Entry 3E9P (X-ray diffraction, 2.10 A resolution); this record covers chain A.

Chain A:
Molecule: Pre-mRNA-splicing factor 8
Source organism: Saccharomyces cerevisiae
Notes: fragment: RNA binding domain
UniProt: P33334 (PRP8_YEAST); residue numbers follow UniProt; this construct covers 1833-2087
Amino-acid sequence (255 residues; row label = number of the first residue in the row):
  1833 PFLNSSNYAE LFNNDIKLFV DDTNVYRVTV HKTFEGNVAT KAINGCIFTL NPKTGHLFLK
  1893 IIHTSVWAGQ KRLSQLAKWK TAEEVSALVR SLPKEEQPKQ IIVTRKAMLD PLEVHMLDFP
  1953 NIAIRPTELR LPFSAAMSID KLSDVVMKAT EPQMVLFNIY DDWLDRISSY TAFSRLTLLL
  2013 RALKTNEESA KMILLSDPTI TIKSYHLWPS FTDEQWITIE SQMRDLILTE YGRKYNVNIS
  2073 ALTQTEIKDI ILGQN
Curated features (UniProtKB/Swiss-Prot):
  - mutagenesis: Asp1853 (D1853A: Alters protein folding. Severely impaired growth. Strongly reduced growth at 35 degrees Celsius; when associated with A-1854; D1853N: Reduced growth at 30 degrees Celsius ...), Asp1854 (D1854A: Reduced growth at 30 degrees Celsius. Strongly reduced growth at 16 degrees Celsius. Strongly reduced growth at 35 degrees Celsius; when associated with A-1853 ...), Thr1855 (T1855A: Reduced growth at 30 degrees Celsius. Strongly reduced growth at 16 degrees Celsius), Thr1936 (T1936A: Reduced growth at 30 degrees Celsius. Strongly reduced growth at 16 degrees Celsius), Arg1937 (R1937K: Severely impaired growth. Reduced growth at 30 degrees Celsius. Strongly reduced growth at 16 degrees Celsius)
What the authors report for this chain:
  - mutagenesis - D1853A, R1937A: abolished growth
  - mutagenesis - D1853N, D1854N, T1855A, T1936A, R1937K: decreased growth
  - contacts within the chain: Phe1851-Phe1965

In short:
UniProt lists 5 mutagenesis sites. From the paper: D1853N, D1854N and T1855A, among others, reduce growth;
contacts within the chain involving Phe1965 and Phe1851; 7 substitutions were tested in all.
Chain A is Pre-mRNA-splicing factor 8 (Saccharomyces cerevisiae); the structure, Crystal Structure of Yeast
Prp8, Residues 1827-2092, was determined by X-ray diffraction together with 3E9L and 3E9O from the same study.
